PDB entry 4AJY | X-ray diffraction, 1.73 A resolution | chains B and C of the 4 polymer chains in the assembly

[Chain B]
Molecule: Transcription elongation factor B polypeptide 2
From: Homo sapiens
Reference sequence: Q15370 (ELOB_HUMAN); residues 1-118 here = UniProt positions 1-118
Chain sequence (118 residues; each row starts with the number of its first residue):
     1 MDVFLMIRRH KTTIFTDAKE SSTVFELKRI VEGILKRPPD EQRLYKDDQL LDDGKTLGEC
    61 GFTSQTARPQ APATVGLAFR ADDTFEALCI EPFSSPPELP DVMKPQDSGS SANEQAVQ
Unresolved in the structure: 106-118
UniProt features mapped onto this chain:
  - modified residue: Met1 (N-acetylmethionine), Thr84 (Phosphothreonine), Ser108 (Phosphoserine), Ser111 (Phosphoserine)

[Chain C]
Molecule: Transcription elongation factor B polypeptide 1
From: Homo sapiens
Notes: fragment: 17-112
Reference sequence: Q15369 (ELOC_HUMAN); residues 17-112 here correspond to UniProt positions 1-96 (UniProt number = residue number - 16)
Chain sequence (97 residues; numbered 16 to 112; the number before each row is that of its first residue):
    16 MMYVKLISSD GHEFIVKREH ALTSGTIKAM LSGPGQFAEN ETNEVNFREI PSHVLSKVCM
    76 YFTYKVRYTN SSTEIPEFPI APEIALELLM AANFLDC
Unresolved in the structure: 16, 50-57
Differences from the reference sequence: expression tag (16)

[Chain B / chain C interface]
Contacting residue pairs - 58 pairs, chain B then chain C:
  Met1(B) - Arg82(C)
  Phe4(B) - Thr78(C)
  Phe4(B) - Arg82(C)
  Met6(B) - Met75(C)  hydrophobic
  Arg8(B) - His27(C)
  Lys11(B) - Asp25(C)  hydrogen bond (side chain-backbone)
  Lys11(B) - His27(C)
  Lys11(B) - Glu28(C)  hydrogen bond (backbone-backbone)
  Thr12(B) - Glu28(C)
  Thr12(B) - Ile30(C)
  Thr13(B) - Glu28(C)  hydrogen bond (backbone-backbone)
  Thr13(B) - Phe29(C)
  Thr13(B) - Ile30(C)  hydrogen bond (backbone-backbone)
  Ile14(B) - Ile30(C)
  Phe15(B) - Phe29(C)  hydrophobic
  Phe15(B) - Ile30(C)  hydrogen bond (backbone-backbone)
  Phe15(B) - Val31(C)  hydrophobic
  Phe15(B) - Ser71(C)
  Phe15(B) - Cys74(C)  hydrophobic
  Phe15(B) - Met75(C)  hydrophobic
  Thr16(B) - Tyr18(C)  hydrogen bond
  Asp17(B) - Lys32(C)  salt bridge
  Ile34(B) - Tyr18(C)
  Ile34(B) - Ile30(C)  hydrophobic
  Arg68(B) - Tyr83(C)  hydrogen bond
  Pro69(B) - Met75(C)
  Pro69(B) - Thr78(C)
  Pro69(B) - Tyr79(C)  hydrophobic
  Pro69(B) - Arg82(C)
  Pro69(B) - Tyr83(C)  hydrophobic
  Gln70(B) - Met75(C)
  Gln70(B) - Tyr79(C)
  Gln70(B) - Tyr83(C)
  Gln70(B) - Pro91(C)
  Gln70(B) - Glu92(C)
  Gln70(B) - Phe93(C)
  Gln70(B) - Pro94(C)
  Pro72(B) - Met75(C)
  Glu91(B) - His27(C)  hydrogen bond (backbone-side chain)
  Pro92(B) - His27(C)
  Phe93(B) - His27(C)
  Phe93(B) - Phe29(C)  hydrophobic
  Phe93(B) - Ser67(C)
  Phe93(B) - Ser71(C)
  Ser94(B) - Asp25(C)
  Ser94(B) - Pro66(C)
  Ser94(B) - Ser67(C)  hydrogen bond (backbone-side chain)
  Ser94(B) - His68(C)  hydrogen bond
  Ser95(B) - His68(C)
  Pro96(B) - His68(C)
  Pro96(B) - Glu98(C)
  Pro96(B) - Ile99(C)  hydrophobic
  Pro97(B) - Glu102(C)
  Leu99(B) - Pro97(C)
  Leu99(B) - Glu98(C)
  Pro100(B) - Leu101(C)  hydrophobic
  Met103(B) - Pro97(C)
  Met103(B) - Leu101(C)  hydrophobic
Other interface residues (no listed pair), chain B (29 interface residues in all): His10, Ile30, Leu35
Other interface residues (no listed pair), chain C (30 interface residues in all): Gly26, His35, Ala100

[Overview]
29 residues of chain B and 30 residues of chain C are in contact; the contacts include 10 hydrogen bonds and 1
salt bridge. Among the polar pairs are Asp17(B)-Lys32(C), Lys11(B)-Asp25(C) and Thr16(B)-Tyr18(C).
Here chain B is Transcription elongation factor B polypeptide 2 and chain C is Transcription elongation factor
B polypeptide 1, both from Homo sapiens. Entry 4AJY (von Hippel-Lindau protein-ElonginB-ElonginC complex,
bound to Hif1- alpha peptide) was determined by X-ray diffraction (same publication as 4AWJ, 3ZTC and 3ZTD).
